PDB entry 4YM5 | X-ray diffraction, 4.00 A resolution (low resolution: residue-level contacts below are approximate; hydrogen-bond / salt-bridge calls are withheld) | chains E and J of the 10 polymer chains in the assembly

[Chain E]
Molecule: Histone H3.1
Organism: Homo sapiens
Reference sequence: P68431 (H31_HUMAN); residues 0-135 here correspond to UniProt positions 1-136 (UniProt number = residue number + 1)
Chain sequence (139 residues; row label = number of the first residue in the row; numbers below 1 keep their minus sign (Gly-3 is residue -3)):
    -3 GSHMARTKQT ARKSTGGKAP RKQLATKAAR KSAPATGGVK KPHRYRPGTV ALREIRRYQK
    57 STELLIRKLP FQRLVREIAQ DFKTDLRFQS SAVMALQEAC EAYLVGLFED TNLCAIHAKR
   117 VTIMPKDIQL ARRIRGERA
Not modelled in the structure: -3 to 37, 135
Differences from the reference sequence: expression tag (-3 to -1)
Curated features (UniProtKB/Swiss-Prot):
  - modified residue: Arg2 (Asymmetric dimethylarginine), Thr3 (Phosphothreonine), Lys4 (Allysine), Gln5 (5-glutamyl dopamine), Thr6 (Phosphothreonine), Arg8 (Citrulline), Lys9 (N6,N6,N6-trimethyllysine), Ser10 (ADP-ribosylserine), Thr11 (Phosphothreonine), Lys14 (N6-(2-hydroxyisobutyryl)lysine), Arg17 (Asymmetric dimethylarginine), Lys18 (N6-(2-hydroxyisobutyryl)lysine), Lys23 (N6-(2-hydroxyisobutyryl)lysine), Arg26 (Citrulline), Lys27 (N6,N6,N6-trimethyllysine), Ser28 (ADP-ribosylserine), Lys36 (N6,N6,N6-trimethyllysine), Lys37 (N6-methyllysine), Tyr41 (Phosphotyrosine), Lys56 (N6,N6,N6-trimethyllysine) and 8 more in UniProt
  - lipidation: Lys18 (N6-decanoyllysine)

[Chain J]
Molecule: 144-nt DNA strand
Sequence (144 nucleotides; row label = number of the first residue in the row):
     1 ATCAATATCC ACCTGCAGAT TCTACCAAXG TGTATTTGGA AACTGCTCCA TCAAAAGGCA
    61 TGTTCAGCTG GTTCAGCTGA ACATGCCTTT TGATGGAGCA GTTTCCAAAT ACACAATTGG
   121 TAGAATCTGC AGGTGGATAT TGAT
Modified residues: T64 ((6-4)photoproduct) at position 29

[Chain E / chain J interface]
Pairs across the interface - 25 pairs, chain E then chain J:
  His39(E) with DG142(J)
  Arg40(E) with DG142(J); DA143(J)
  Tyr41(E) with DT141(J); DG142(J)
  Arg42(E) with DG67(J); DG142(J)
  Pro43(E) with DA66(J); DG67(J)
  Thr45(E) with DT141(J); DG142(J)
  Arg63(E) with DC59(J)
  Arg72(E) with DC49(J)
  Arg83(E) with DC48(J); DC49(J)
  Phe84(E) with DC48(J); DC49(J)
  Gln85(E) with DC48(J)
  Ser86(E) with DC48(J)
  Arg116(E) with DT69(J); DG70(J)
  Val117(E) with DT69(J)
  Thr118(E) with DC68(J); DT69(J)
  Met120(E) with DG70(J)
Also at the interface, not in a pair above, chain E (18 interface residues in all): Leu82, Lys115
Also at the interface, not in a pair above, chain J (12 interface residues in all): DT64

[In short]
18 residues of chain E and 12 residues of chain J are in contact.
Here chain E is Histone H3.1 (Homo sapiens) and chain J is a 144-nt DNA strand. Entry 4YM5 (Crystal structure
of the human nucleosome containing 6-4PP (inside)) was determined by X-ray diffraction together with 4YM6 from
the same study.
